Entry 1A1M (X-ray diffraction, 2.30 A resolution); this record covers chains A and C of the 3 polymer chains in the assembly.

[Chain A]
Name: HLA class I histocompatibility antigen, BW-53 B*5301 alpha chain
From: Homo sapiens
UniProtKB: P30491 (1B53_HUMAN); residues 1-276 here correspond to UniProt positions 25-300 (UniProt number = residue number + 24)
Chain sequence (278 residues; row label = number of the first residue in the row):
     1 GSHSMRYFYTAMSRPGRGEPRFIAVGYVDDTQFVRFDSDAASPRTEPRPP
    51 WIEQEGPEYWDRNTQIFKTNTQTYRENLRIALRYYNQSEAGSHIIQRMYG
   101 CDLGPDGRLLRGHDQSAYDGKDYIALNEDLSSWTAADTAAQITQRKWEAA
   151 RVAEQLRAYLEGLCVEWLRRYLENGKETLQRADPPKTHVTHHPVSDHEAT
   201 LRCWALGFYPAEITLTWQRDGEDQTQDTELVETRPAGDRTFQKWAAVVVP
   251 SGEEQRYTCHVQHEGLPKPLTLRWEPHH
Differences from the reference sequence: conflict Pro49 (Ala73 in P30491)
Cystine bridges: Cys101-Cys164, Cys203-Cys259

[Chain C]
Name: Peptide tpydinqml
From: Human immunodeficiency virus 2
Chain sequence (9 residues; numbered 1 to 9; the number before each row is that of its first residue):
     1 TPYDINQML

[How chain A and chain C interact]
Residue-residue contacts (36; chain A residue first):
  Tyr7(A) with Thr1(C), hydrogen bond (side chain-backbone); Pro2(C)
  Tyr9(A) with Pro2(C); Gln7(C)
  Arg62(A) with Thr1(C); Pro2(C), hydrogen bond (side chain-backbone)
  Asn63(A) with Thr1(C); Pro2(C)
  Ile66(A) with Tyr3(C)
  Phe67(A) with Pro2(C), hydrophobic
  Asn70(A) with Gln7(C)
  Thr73(A) with Gln7(C)
  Tyr74(A) with Gln7(C), hydrogen bond
  Asn77(A) with Gln7(C), hydrogen bond (side chain-backbone); Met8(C); Leu9(C), hydrogen bond (side chain-backbone)
  Ile80(A) with Leu9(C)
  Tyr84(A) with Leu9(C), hydrogen bond (side chain-backbone)
  Arg97(A) with Tyr3(C), hydrogen bond; Gln7(C)
  Tyr99(A) with Pro2(C); Tyr3(C), hydrogen bond (side chain-backbone)
  Asp114(A) with Tyr3(C), hydrogen bond
  Tyr123(A) with Leu9(C), hydrophobic
  Thr143(A) with Leu9(C), hydrogen bond (side chain-backbone)
  Lys146(A) with Leu9(C), hydrogen bond (side chain-backbone)
  Trp147(A) with Met8(C), hydrogen bond (side chain-backbone); Leu9(C), hydrophobic
  Val152(A) with Ile5(C), hydrophobic
  Gln155(A) with Ile5(C)
  Leu156(A) with Tyr3(C), hydrophobic
  Tyr159(A) with Thr1(C), hydrogen bond (side chain-backbone); Pro2(C); Tyr3(C), hydrophobic
  Trp167(A) with Thr1(C)
  Tyr171(A) with Thr1(C), hydrogen bond (side chain-backbone)
Also at the interface, not in a pair above, chain A (28 interface residues in all): Met5, Tyr59, Ile95
Also at the interface, not in a pair above, chain C (9 interface residues in all): Asp4, Asn6

[Summary]
Chain A and chain C form an interface of 28 and 9 residues respectively; the contacts include 14 hydrogen
bonds. Among the polar pairs are Tyr7(A)-Thr1(C), Arg62(A)-Pro2(C) and Tyr74(A)-Gln7(C).
Here chain A is HLA class I histocompatibility antigen, BW-53 B*5301 alpha chain (Homo sapiens) and chain C is
Peptide tpydinqml (Human immunodeficiency virus 2). Entry 1A1M (MHC class I molecule B*5301 complexed with
peptide tpydinqml from gag protein of HIV2) was determined by X-ray diffraction together with 1A1O from the
same study.
